PDB entry 6TKC | X-ray diffraction, 2.30 A resolution | chains HHH and LLL

[Chain HHH]
Molecule: Chilob 7/4 H2 heavy chain C225S
Source organism: Homo sapiens
Sequence (231 residues; numbered 1 to 231; the number before each row is that of its first residue):
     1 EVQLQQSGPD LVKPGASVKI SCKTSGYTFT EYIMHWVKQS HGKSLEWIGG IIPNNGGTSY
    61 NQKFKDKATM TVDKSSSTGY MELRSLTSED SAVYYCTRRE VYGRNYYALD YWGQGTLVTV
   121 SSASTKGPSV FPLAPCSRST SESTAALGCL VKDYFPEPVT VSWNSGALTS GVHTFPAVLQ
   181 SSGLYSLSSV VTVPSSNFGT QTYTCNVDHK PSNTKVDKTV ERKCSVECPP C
Not modelled in the structure: 103-105, 137-141, 196-197, 223-231
Disulfides: Cys-22/Cys-96, Cys-149/Cys-205

[Chain LLL]
Molecule: Chilob 7/4 H2 kappa chain
Source organism: Homo sapiens
Sequence (214 residues; each row starts with the number of its first residue):
     1 DIQMTQTTSS LSASLGDRVT ITCSASQGIN NYLNWYQQKP DGTVKLLIYY TSSLHSGVPS
    61 RFSGSGSGTD YSLTISNLEP EDIATYYCQQ YSNLPYTFGG GTKLEIKRTV AAPSVFIFPP
   121 SDEQLKSGTA SVVCLLNNFY PREAKVQWKV DNALQSGNSQ ESVTEQDSKD STYSLSSTLT
   181 LSKADYEKHK VYACEVTHQG LSSPVTKSFN RGEC
Disulfides: Cys-23/Cys-88, Cys-134/Cys-194

[Chain HHH / chain LLL interface]
Cross-chain cystine bridges: Cys-136(HHH)/Cys-214(LLL)
Residue-residue contacts (72):
  His-35(HHH) / Tyr-96(LLL)
  Gln-39(HHH) / Gln-38(LLL)  hydrogen bond
  Gln-39(HHH) / Tyr-87(LLL)  hydrogen bond
  Lys-43(HHH) / Tyr-87(LLL)
  Ser-44(HHH) / Tyr-87(LLL)
  Ser-44(HHH) / Phe-98(LLL)
  Ser-44(HHH) / Gly-99(LLL)  hydrogen bond (side chain-backbone)
  Ser-44(HHH) / Gly-100(LLL)
  Leu-45(HHH) / Tyr-87(LLL)  hydrophobic
  Leu-45(HHH) / Phe-98(LLL)
  Trp-47(HHH) / Leu-94(LLL)  hydrophobic
  Trp-47(HHH) / Pro-95(LLL)  hydrophobic
  Trp-47(HHH) / Tyr-96(LLL)
  Asn-61(HHH) / Pro-95(LLL)
  Lys-63(HHH) / Asp-1(LLL)  salt bridge
  Tyr-95(HHH) / Gln-38(LLL)  hydrogen bond
  Tyr-95(HHH) / Gly-42(LLL)  hydrogen bond (side chain-backbone)
  Tyr-102(HHH) / Tyr-49(LLL)
  Tyr-102(HHH) / His-55(LLL)
  Tyr-106(HHH) / Tyr-50(LLL)
  Tyr-106(HHH) / Tyr-91(LLL)
  Tyr-107(HHH) / Asn-34(LLL)  hydrogen bond (backbone-side chain)
  Tyr-107(HHH) / Tyr-91(LLL)
  Tyr-107(HHH) / Tyr-96(LLL)
  Ala-108(HHH) / Asn-34(LLL)
  Ala-108(HHH) / Tyr-36(LLL)
  Ala-108(HHH) / Leu-46(LLL)  hydrophobic
  Ala-108(HHH) / Tyr-49(LLL)  hydrophobic
  Leu-109(HHH) / Tyr-36(LLL)  hydrogen bond (backbone-side chain)
  Leu-109(HHH) / Leu-46(LLL)
  Asp-110(HHH) / Leu-46(LLL)
  Asp-110(HHH) / His-55(LLL)
  Trp-112(HHH) / Tyr-36(LLL)
  Trp-112(HHH) / Val-44(LLL)
  Val-130(HHH) / Glu-123(LLL)
  Phe-131(HHH) / Ser-121(LLL)
  Phe-131(HHH) / Glu-123(LLL)
  Phe-131(HHH) / Gln-124(LLL)
  Pro-132(HHH) / Ser-121(LLL)
  Leu-133(HHH) / Phe-118(LLL)
  Leu-133(HHH) / Val-133(LLL)  hydrophobic
  Ala-134(HHH) / Phe-118(LLL)
  Ala-134(HHH) / Pro-119(LLL)
  Pro-135(HHH) / Phe-118(LLL)
  Cys-136(HHH) / Pro-119(LLL)  hydrophobic
  Cys-136(HHH) / Phe-209(LLL)  hydrophobic
  Cys-136(HHH) / Cys-214(LLL)  disulfide
  Thr-144(HHH) / Phe-116(LLL)
  Ala-146(HHH) / Phe-116(LLL)  hydrophobic
  Ala-146(HHH) / Phe-118(LLL)
  Leu-147(HHH) / Phe-118(LLL)  hydrophobic
  Leu-150(HHH) / Ser-131(LLL)
  Lys-152(HHH) / Gln-124(LLL)
  Lys-152(HHH) / Ser-131(LLL)
  His-173(HHH) / Asn-137(LLL)  hydrogen bond
  His-173(HHH) / Asn-138(LLL)  hydrogen bond
  His-173(HHH) / Ser-174(LLL)  hydrogen bond
  Phe-175(HHH) / Leu-135(LLL)  hydrophobic
  Phe-175(HHH) / Ser-162(LLL)
  Phe-175(HHH) / Thr-164(LLL)
  Phe-175(HHH) / Ser-174(LLL)
  Phe-175(HHH) / Leu-175(LLL)
  Phe-175(HHH) / Ser-176(LLL)
  Pro-176(HHH) / Ser-162(LLL)  hydrogen bond (backbone-side chain)
  Pro-176(HHH) / Val-163(LLL)
  Val-178(HHH) / Gln-160(LLL)
  Val-178(HHH) / Ser-162(LLL)
  Leu-179(HHH) / Gln-160(LLL)
  Gln-180(HHH) / Gln-160(LLL)
  Val-190(HHH) / Leu-135(LLL)  hydrophobic
  Thr-192(HHH) / Asn-137(LLL)
  Lys-218(HHH) / Glu-123(LLL)  salt bridge
Interface residues without a listed pair, chain HHH (43 interface residues in all): Val-37, Glu-46, Arg-99, Ala-145, Thr-174, Ser-188
Interface residues without a listed pair, chain LLL (41 interface residues in all): Ile-117, Thr-129, Glu-161

[In short]
43 residues of chain HHH and 41 residues of chain LLL are in contact; the contacts include 1 disulfide bond,
11 hydrogen bonds and 2 salt bridges. Polar contacts include Lys-63(HHH)/Asp-1(LLL), Lys-218(HHH)/Glu-123(LLL)
and Gln-39(HHH)/Gln-38(LLL).
Here chain HHH is Chilob 7/4 H2 heavy chain C225S and chain LLL is Chilob 7/4 H2 kappa chain, both from Homo
sapiens. Entry 6TKC (ChiLob 7/4 H2 HC-C225S F(ab')2) was determined by X-ray diffraction (same publication as
6TKB, 6TKD, 6TKE and 6TKF).
